PDB entry 5EU3 | X-ray diffraction, 1.97 A resolution | chains A and C of the 3 polymer chains in the assembly

[Chain A]
Molecule: HLA class I histocompatibility antigen, A-2 alpha chain
Source organism: Homo sapiens
Reference sequence: P01892 (1A02_HUMAN); residues 1-276 here correspond to UniProt positions 25-300 (UniProt number = residue number + 24)
Amino-acid sequence (276 residues; row label = number of the first residue in the row):
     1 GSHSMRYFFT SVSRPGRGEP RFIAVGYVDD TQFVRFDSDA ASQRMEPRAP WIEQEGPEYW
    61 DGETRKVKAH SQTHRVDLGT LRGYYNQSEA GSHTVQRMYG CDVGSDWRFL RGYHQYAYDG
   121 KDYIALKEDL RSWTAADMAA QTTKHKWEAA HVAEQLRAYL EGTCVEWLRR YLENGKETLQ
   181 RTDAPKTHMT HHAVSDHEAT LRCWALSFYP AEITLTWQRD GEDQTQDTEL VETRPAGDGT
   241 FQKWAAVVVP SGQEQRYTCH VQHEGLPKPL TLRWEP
Disulfide bonds: C101-C164, C203-C259

[Chain C]
Molecule: GP100 peptide YLEPGPVTA
Source organism: Homo sapiens
Amino-acid sequence (9 residues; row label = number of the first residue in the row):
     1 YLEPGPVTA
What the authors report for this chain:
  - mutagenesis - E3A: abolished binding to TCR
  - mutagenesis - G5A: decreased binding to PMEL17 TCR
  - contacts within the chain: E3-P4 (backbone contact), E3-G5 (backbone contact)
  - mutagenesis - E3A: abolished signaling
  - mutagenesis - P6A: unchanged binding to PMEL17 TCR

[How chain A and chain C interact]
Pairs across the interface (38; chain A residue first):
  M5(A) with Y1(C)
  Y7(A) with Y1(C), hydrogen bond (side chain-backbone); L2(C), hydrophobic
  F9(A) with L2(C), hydrophobic
  M45(A) with L2(C), hydrophobic
  E63(A) with Y1(C); L2(C), hydrogen bond (side chain-backbone)
  K66(A) with Y1(C); L2(C), hydrogen bond (side chain-backbone); E3(C); P4(C)
  V67(A) with L2(C)
  H70(A) with E3(C); P6(C)
  T73(A) with P6(C), hydrogen bond (side chain-backbone); V7(C); T8(C)
  V76(A) with T8(C)
  D77(A) with T8(C); A9(C), hydrogen bond (side chain-backbone)
  T80(A) with A9(C)
  Y84(A) with A9(C)
  R97(A) with P6(C)
  Y99(A) with L2(C); E3(C), hydrogen bond (side chain-backbone)
  T143(A) with A9(C), hydrogen bond (side chain-backbone)
  K146(A) with T8(C), hydrogen bond; A9(C), hydrogen bond (side chain-backbone)
  W147(A) with V7(C); T8(C), hydrogen bond (side chain-backbone); A9(C)
  L156(A) with E3(C)
  Y159(A) with Y1(C), hydrogen bond (side chain-backbone); L2(C); E3(C)
  T163(A) with Y1(C)
  W167(A) with Y1(C)
  Y171(A) with Y1(C), hydrogen bond (side chain-backbone)
Interface residues without a listed pair, chain A (31 interface residues in all): F33, Y59, A69, L81, Y116, Y123, V152, Q155
Interface residues without a listed pair, chain C (9 interface residues in all): G5

[Summary]
The interface between chain A and chain C involves 31 residues on one side and 9 on the other, with 12
hydrogen bonds. Polar pairs include Y7(A)-Y1(C), E63(A)-L2(C) and K66(A)-L2(C). The paper reports that E3A of
chain C abolishes binding to TCR; contacts within the chain involving E3(C), P4(C) and G5(C); 3 substitutions
were tested in all.
Chain A is HLA class I histocompatibility antigen, A-2 alpha chain and chain C is GP100 peptide YLEPGPVTA,
both from Homo sapiens; the structure, HLA Class I antigen, was determined by X-ray diffraction (same
publication as 5EU4, 5EU5 and 5EU6).
